5EMP - chains B and D of the 4 polymer chains in the assembly; structure by X-ray diffraction, 2.30 A resolution.

Chain B:
Protein: Glucocorticoid receptor
Source organism: Homo sapiens
UniProt: P04150 (GCR_HUMAN); residues 430-519 here correspond to UniProt positions 411-500 (UniProt number = residue number - 19)
Chain sequence (94 residues; row label = number of the first residue in the row):
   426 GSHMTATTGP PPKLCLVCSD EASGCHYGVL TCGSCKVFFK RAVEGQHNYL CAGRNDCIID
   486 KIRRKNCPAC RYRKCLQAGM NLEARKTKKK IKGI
Disordered / not traced: 426-437, 510-519
Construct notes: expression tag (426-429)
Ion coordination: Zn2+ site 1: Cys440, Cys443, Cys457, Cys460; Zn2+ site 2: Cys476, Cys482, Cys492, Cys495

Chain D:
Molecule: 18-nt DNA strand
Sequence (18 nucleotides; row label = number of the first residue in the row):
     2 CCAGAACATC ATGTTCTG
Modified / non-standard residues: 5CM (5-methyl-2'-deoxy-cytidine-5'-monophosphate) at position 11

How chain B and chain D interact:
Residue-residue contacts (11; chain B residue first):
  Ser448(B) with DC3(D), phosphate contact
  Gly449(B) with DC3(D), phosphate contact
  Cys450(B) with DC3(D), hydrogen bond to the phosphate
  His451(B) with DC3(D), sugar contact; DA4(D), salt bridge to the phosphate
  Tyr452(B) with DA4(D), hydrogen bond to the phosphate; DG5(D), hydrogen bond to the phosphate
  Lys461(B) with DA4(D), base contact; DG5(D), hydrogen bond to the base
  Lys465(B) with DG5(D), salt bridge to the phosphate
  Arg466(B) with DA7(D), base contact

Overview:
8 residues of chain B face 4 of chain D across their interface, with 4 hydrogen bonds and 2 salt bridges.
Among the polar pairs are Lys461(B)-DG5(D), Cys450(B)-DC3(D) and Tyr452(B)-DA4(D). Cys440(B), Cys443(B),
Cys457(B) and Cys460(B) form the Zn2+ site 1.
Chain B is Glucocorticoid receptor (Homo sapiens) and chain D is an 18-nt DNA strand; the structure,
Transcription factor GRDBD and mmGRE complex, was determined by X-ray diffraction.
